Entry 6V7D (X-ray diffraction, 1.82 A resolution); this record covers chains B and E of the 3 polymer chains in the assembly.

Chain B (and E):
Molecule: Arginase-1
From: Homo sapiens
Notes: EC 3.5.3.1; chain E of this document is another copy of the same molecule, construct and numbering; everything in this record applies to it too
UniProtKB: P05089 (ARGI1_HUMAN); numbering as in UniProt (aligned over 1-322)
Amino-acid sequence (322 residues; numbered 1 to 322; the number before each row is that of its first residue):
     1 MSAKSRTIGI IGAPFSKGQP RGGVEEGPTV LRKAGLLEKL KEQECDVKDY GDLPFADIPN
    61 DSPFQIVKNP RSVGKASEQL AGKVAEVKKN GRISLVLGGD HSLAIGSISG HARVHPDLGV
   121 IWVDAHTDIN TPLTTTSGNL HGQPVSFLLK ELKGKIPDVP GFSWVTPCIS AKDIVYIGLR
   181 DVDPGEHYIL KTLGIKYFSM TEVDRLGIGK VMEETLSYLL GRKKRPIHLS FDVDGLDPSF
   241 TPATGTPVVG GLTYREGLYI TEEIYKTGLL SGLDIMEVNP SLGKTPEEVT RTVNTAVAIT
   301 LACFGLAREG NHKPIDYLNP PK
Disordered / not traced: 1, 321-322
Metal / ion sites: Mn2+ site 1: His101, Asp124, Asp128, Asp232 (together with QR4); Mn2+ site 2: Asp124, His126, Asp232, Asp234 (together with QR4)
Residues lining bound ligands: QR4 ({3-[(3aR,4R,5S,6aR)-4-azaniumyl-4-carboxyoctahydrocyclopenta[b]pyrrol-1-ium-5-yl]propyl}(trihydroxy)borate(1-)): His101, Asp124, His126, Asp128, Asn130, Thr135, Ser137, His141, Gly142, Asp183, Glu186, Asp232, Asp234, Thr246, Glu277
Curated features (UniProtKB/Swiss-Prot):
  - binding site (Mn(2+)): His101, Asp124, His126, Asp128, Asp232, Asp234
  - binding site (substrate): His126 to Asn130, Ser137 to Asn139, Asp183, Thr246, Glu277
  - modified residue: Lys17 (N6-succinyllysine), Ser62 (Phosphoserine), Ser72 (Phosphoserine), Lys75 (N6-succinyllysine), Ser163 (Phosphoserine), Ser217 (Phosphoserine)
  - natural variant: Ile11 (I11T: In ARGIN), Gly27 (G27D: In ARGIN), Gly74 (G74V: In ARGIN), Ala125 (A125V: In ARGIN), Thr134 (T134I: In ARGIN), Gly138 (G138V: In ARGIN), Arg180 (R180T: In ARGIN), Gly235 (G235R: In ARGIN), Arg308 (R308Q: In ARGIN)
What the authors report for this chain:
  - binding site for QR4: Asp181

Chain B / chain E interface:
Residue-residue contacts (46):
  Thr134(B) with Tyr317(E)
  Leu152(B) with Leu318(E), hydrophobic
  Lys155(B) with Leu318(E); Asn319(E), hydrogen bond
  Leu179(B) with Arg308(E)
  Arg180(B) with Arg308(E)
  Asp181(B) with Arg308(E)
  Val182(B) with Glu309(E); Gly310(E)
  Pro184(B) with Asn311(E); His312(E); Tyr317(E)
  Gly185(B) with Tyr317(E)
  His187(B) with Glu309(E), salt bridge; Gly310(E), hydrogen bond (side chain-backbone); Asn311(E); His312(E), hydrogen bond
  Tyr188(B) with His312(E); Ile315(E); Asp316(E), hydrogen bond; Tyr317(E), hydrophobic; Leu318(E)
  Ile189(B) with Leu318(E), hydrophobic
  Lys191(B) with Glu309(E), salt bridge
  Tyr197(B) with Glu309(E), hydrogen bond
  Ser199(B) with Glu309(E)
  Met200(B) with Arg255(E); Arg308(E)
  Thr201(B) with Tyr259(E); Glu262(E), hydrogen bond; Arg308(E), hydrogen bond
  Val203(B) with Arg255(E)
  Asp204(B) with Ile208(E); Gly209(E); Arg255(E), salt bridge; Tyr259(E); Arg308(E), salt bridge
  Arg205(B) with Gly209(E); Tyr259(E), hydrogen bond; Glu263(E), salt bridge; Lys266(E)
  Val249(B) with Tyr254(E)
  Gly250(B) with Arg255(E)
  Gly251(B) with Arg255(E), hydrogen bond (backbone-side chain)
  Thr253(B) with Arg255(E)
  Glu256(B) with Arg255(E), salt bridge
Interface residues without a listed pair, chain B (29 interface residues in all): Thr131, Leu190, Glu202, Leu252
Interface residues without a listed pair, chain E (19 interface residues in all): Glu256

In short:
Chain B and chain E form an interface of 29 and 19 residues respectively, with 9 hydrogen bonds and 6 salt
bridges. Among the polar pairs are His187(B)-Glu309(E), Lys191(B)-Glu309(E) and Asp204(B)-Arg255(E). Chain B
binds compound QR4. The paper reports a binding site for QR4 at Asp181(B).
Chain B and chain E are both Arginase-1 (Homo sapiens); the structure, Human Arginase1 Complexed with Bicyclic
Inhibitor Compound 10, was determined by X-ray diffraction, deposited together with 6V7C, 6V7E and 6V7F.
